6VOG - chains C and E of the 9 polymer chains in the assembly; structure by electron microscopy, 4.35 A resolution (low resolution: residue-level contacts below are approximate; hydrogen-bond / salt-bridge calls are withheld).

# Chain C
Name: ATP synthase subunit alpha, chloroplastic
Source organism: Spinacia oleracea
Notes: EC 7.1.2.2
UniProtKB: P06450 (ATPA_SPIOL); residue numbers follow UniProt; this construct covers 1-507
Amino-acid sequence (507 residues; each row starts with the number of its first residue):
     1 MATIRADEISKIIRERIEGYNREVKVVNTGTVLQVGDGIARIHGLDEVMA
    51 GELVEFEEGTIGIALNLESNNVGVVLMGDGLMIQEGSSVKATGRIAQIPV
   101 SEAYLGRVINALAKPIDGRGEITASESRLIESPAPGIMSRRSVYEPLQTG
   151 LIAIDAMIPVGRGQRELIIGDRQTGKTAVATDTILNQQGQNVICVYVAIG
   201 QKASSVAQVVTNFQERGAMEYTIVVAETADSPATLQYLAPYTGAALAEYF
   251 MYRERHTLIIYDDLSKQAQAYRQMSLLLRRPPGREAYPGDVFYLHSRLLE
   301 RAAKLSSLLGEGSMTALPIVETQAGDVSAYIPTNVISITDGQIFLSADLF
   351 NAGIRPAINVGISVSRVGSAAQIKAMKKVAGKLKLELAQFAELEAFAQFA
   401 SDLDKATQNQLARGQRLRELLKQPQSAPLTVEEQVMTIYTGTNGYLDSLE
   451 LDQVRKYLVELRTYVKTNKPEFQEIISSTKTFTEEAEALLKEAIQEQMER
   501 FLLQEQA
Not modelled in the structure: 1-3, 505-507
Residues lining bound ligands:
  - ADP (adenosine-5'-diphosphate): Val364, Ser365, Arg366, Val367, Leu385
  - ATP (adenosine-5'-triphosphate): Asp171, Arg172, Gln173, Thr174, Gly175, Lys176, Thr177, Ala178, Val179, Gln201, Lys202, Glu321, Phe350, Arg355, Pro356, Gln423, Pro424, Gln425

# Chain E
Name: ATP synthase subunit beta, chloroplastic
Source organism: Spinacia oleracea
Notes: EC 7.1.2.2
UniProtKB: P00825 (ATPB_SPIOL); residues 1-498 here = UniProt positions 1-498
Amino-acid sequence (498 residues; numbered 1 to 498; the number before each row is that of its first residue):
     1 MRINPTTSDPGVSTLEKKNLGRIAQIIGPVLDVAFPPGKMPNIYNALIVK
    51 GRDTAGQPMNVTCEVQQLLGNNRVRAVAMSATDGLTRGMEVIDTGAPLSV
   101 PVGGATLGRIFNVLGEPVDNLGPVDTRTTSPIHRSAPAFTQLDTKLSIFE
   151 TGIKVVDLLAPYRRGGKIGLFGGAGVGKTVLIMELINNIAKAHGGVSVFG
   201 GVGERTREGNDLYMEMKESGVINEQNIAESKVALVYGQMNEPPGARMRVG
   251 LTALTMAEYFRDVNEQDVLLFIDNIFRFVQAGSEVSALLGRMPSAVGYQP
   301 TLSTEMGSLQERITSTKEGSITSIQAVYVPADDLTDPAPATTFAHLDATT
   351 VLSRGLAAKGIYPAVDPLDSTSTMLQPRIVGEEHYEIAQRVKETLQRYKE
   401 LQDIIAILGLDELSEEDRLTVARARKIERFLSQPFFVAEVFTGSPGKYVG
   451 LAETIRGFQLILSGELDSLPEQAFYLVGNIDEATAKAMNLEMESKLKK
Not modelled in the structure: 1-17, 497-498
Residues lining bound ligands:
  - ADP (adenosine-5'-diphosphate): Gly175, Val176, Gly177, Lys178, Thr179, Val180, Leu181, Gly360, Ile361, Tyr362, Ala438, Phe441
  - ATP (adenosine-5'-triphosphate): Phe343, Ser372, Thr373, Gln376, Tyr385

# Interface between chain C and chain E
Residue-residue contacts (104; chain C residue first):
  Gly44(C) with Arg87(E)
  Leu45(C) with Arg87(E)
  Asp46(C) with Arg87(E)
  Glu47(C) with Thr86(E)
  Val48(C) with Thr86(E)
  Met49(C) with Thr82(E); Asp83(E); Gly84(E); Leu85(E); Thr86(E)
  Asn66(C) with Ile27(E)
  Leu67(C) with Gln25(E); Ile26(E); Ile27(E); Arg87(E)
  Glu68(C) with Ala24(E); Gln25(E); Arg87(E)
  Ser69(C) with Ala24(E); Gln25(E)
  Asn71(C) with Arg87(E)
  Val72(C) with Arg87(E)
  Ile95(C) with Thr54(E); Asp83(E)
  Ala134(C) with Asn240(E)
  Pro135(C) with Arg207(E)
  Gly136(C) with Arg207(E)
  Ile137(C) with Val118(E); Thr206(E); Asn210(E)
  Met138(C) with Val118(E); Asp119(E); Asn120(E)
  Arg140(C) with Arg207(E); Asn210(E); Met214(E)
  Arg141(C) with Asn210(E)
  Ser142(C) with Asn210(E); Asp211(E)
  Arg165(C) with Arg205(E)
  Arg280(C) with Ile27(E); Leu288(E)
  Arg284(C) with Ser294(E); Ala295(E); Val296(E); Gly297(E); Tyr298(E)
  Gly289(C) with Glu284(E)
  Asp290(C) with Glu284(E)
  Phe292(C) with Arg246(E); Arg277(E); Gln280(E)
  Tyr293(C) with Asn240(E); Glu241(E); Pro242(E); Arg246(E)
  Ser296(C) with Met239(E); Asn240(E)
  Arg297(C) with Asn240(E)
  Glu300(C) with Arg205(E); Thr206(E); Gln238(E); Asn240(E)
  Ala303(C) with Arg207(E)
  Ser328(C) with Ala331(E)
  Tyr330(C) with Gln280(E)
  Thr333(C) with Tyr328(E); Pro330(E); Ala331(E)
  Asn334(C) with Gln280(E)
  Ile336(C) with Ala174(E); Tyr328(E)
  Ser337(C) with Met239(E); Arg277(E)
  Ile338(C) with Met239(E)
  Asp340(C) with Arg205(E)
  Gln342(C) with Ala174(E)
  Gly361(C) with Ala358(E)
  Ile362(C) with Arg354(E)
  Arg366(C) with Arg205(E); Glu208(E)
  Val367(C) with Glu208(E); Phe441(E)
  Gly368(C) with Phe441(E)
  Ser369(C) with Val440(E)
  Ala370(C) with Val440(E)
  Gly381(C) with Thr442(E)
  Lys382(C) with Thr442(E); Gly443(E)
  Leu385(C) with Tyr475(E); Leu476(E)
  Ala388(C) with Ala358(E)
  Gln389(C) with Lys359(E); Arg425(E); Arg429(E); Tyr475(E)
  Glu392(C) with Lys359(E); Arg425(E)
  Leu393(C) with Arg425(E)
  Phe396(C) with Leu410(E)
  Phe399(C) with Gly409(E); Leu410(E)
  Ser401(C) with Asp411(E)
  Asp402(C) with Asp411(E)
Interface residues without a listed pair, chain C (66 interface residues in all): Ala50, Asn70, Leu129, Pro281, Ala302, Lys384, Ala406
Interface residues without a listed pair, chain E (64 interface residues in all): Gly28, Met89, Ile110, Gly209, Tyr213, Pro243, Ala287, Pro293, Gly360, Gln472

# Summary
66 residues of chain C and 64 residues of chain E are in contact. ADP is bound between chain C and chain E.
Ligands of chain C: ATP. Chain E binds ATP.
Here chain C is ATP synthase subunit alpha, chloroplastic and chain E is ATP synthase subunit beta,
chloroplastic, both from Spinacia oleracea. Entry 6VOG (Chloroplast ATP synthase (O2, CF1)) was determined by
electron microscopy, deposited together with 6VM1, 6VM4, 6VMB, 6VMD, 6VMG, 6VOF and 8 further entries.
